Entry 3J0L (electron microscopy, 9.80 A resolution (very low resolution: no residue pairs are listed; an interface is given only as per-side residue counts)); this record covers chains a and L of the 32 polymer chains in the assembly.

== Chain a ==
Molecule: 40S ribosomal RNA fragment
Organism: Oryctolagus cuniculus
Sequence (48 nucleotides; each row starts with the number of its first residue):
   541 GGAGGGCAAG UCAUGGUGCC AGCAGCCGCG GUAAUUCCAG CUCCAAUA

== Chain L ==
Name: Ribosomal protein S23
Organism: Oryctolagus cuniculus
Chain sequence (141 residues; row label = number of the first residue in the row):
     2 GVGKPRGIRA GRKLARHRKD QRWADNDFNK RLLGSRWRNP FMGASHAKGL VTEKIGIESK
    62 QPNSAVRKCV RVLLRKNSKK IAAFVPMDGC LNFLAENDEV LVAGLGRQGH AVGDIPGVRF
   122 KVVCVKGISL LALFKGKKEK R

== Interface between chain a and chain L ==
At this resolution (10 A) residue pairs are not listed: 13 residues of chain a and 19 of chain L lie at the interface.

== Overview ==
13 residues of chain a face 19 of chain L across their interface.
Here chain a is 40S ribosomal RNA fragment and chain L is Ribosomal protein S23, both from Oryctolagus
cuniculus. Entry 3J0L (Core of mammalian 80S pre-ribosome in complex with tRNAs fitted to a 9.8A cryo-EM map:
classic ...) was determined by electron microscopy together with 3J0O and 3J0P from the same study.
